9OJ3 - chains A and B; structure by X-ray diffraction, 1.43 A resolution.

== Chain A ==
Name: Fibronectin binding protein
Organism: Streptococcus pyogenes
Reference sequence: Q8G9G1 (Q8G9G1_STRPY); residues 23-102 here correspond to UniProt positions 462-541 (UniProt number = residue number + 439)
Amino-acid sequence (80 residues; numbered 23 to 102; the number before each row is that of its first residue):
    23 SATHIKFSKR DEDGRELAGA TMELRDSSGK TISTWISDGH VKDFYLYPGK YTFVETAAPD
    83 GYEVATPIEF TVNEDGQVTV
Sequence notes: conflict Glu-34 (Ile473 in Q8G9G1), Arg-37 (Lys476 in Q8G9G1), His-62 (Gln501 in Q8G9G1), Tyr-69 (Met508 in Q8G9G1), Pro-89 (Ala528 in Q8G9G1), Glu-91 (Thr530 in Q8G9G1), Asp-97 (Gln536 in Q8G9G1)

== Chain B ==
Name: Arg-gly-val-pro-his-ile-val-met-val-asp-ala-tyr-lys-arg-tyr
Amino-acid sequence (15 residues; numbered 108 to 122; the number before each row is that of its first residue):
   108 RGVPHIVMVD AYKRY
Residues lining bound ligands: 6-tungstotellurate(VI) (TEW): Arg-108, Gly-109, Val-110, His-112

== How chain A and chain B interact ==
Contacting residue pairs - 54 pairs, chain A then chain B:
  His-26(A) / Val-110(B)
  His-26(A) / Pro-111(B)
  Ile-27(A) / Val-110(B)  hydrophobic
  Ile-27(A) / Pro-111(B)
  Lys-28(A) / Val-110(B)
  Lys-28(A) / Pro-111(B)  hydrogen bond (backbone-backbone)
  Lys-28(A) / His-112(B)
  Lys-28(A) / Ile-113(B)  hydrogen bond (backbone-backbone)
  Phe-29(A) / Ile-113(B)
  Phe-29(A) / Met-115(B)  hydrophobic
  Ser-30(A) / Ile-113(B)  hydrogen bond (backbone-backbone)
  Ser-30(A) / Val-114(B)
  Ser-30(A) / Met-115(B)  hydrogen bond (backbone-backbone)
  Lys-31(A) / Met-115(B)
  Lys-31(A) / Val-116(B)
  Lys-31(A) / Asp-117(B)  salt bridge
  Arg-32(A) / Val-114(B)
  Arg-32(A) / Met-115(B)  hydrogen bond (backbone-backbone)
  Arg-32(A) / Val-116(B)
  Arg-32(A) / Asp-117(B)  hydrogen bond (backbone-backbone)
  Asp-33(A) / Val-116(B)
  Asp-33(A) / Asp-117(B)
  Asp-33(A) / Tyr-119(B)
  Glu-34(A) / Asp-117(B)
  Glu-34(A) / Ala-118(B)
  Glu-34(A) / Tyr-119(B)  hydrogen bond (side chain-backbone)
  Asp-35(A) / Tyr-119(B)  hydrogen bond
  Arg-37(A) / Tyr-119(B)  hydrogen bond
  Leu-39(A) / Asp-117(B)
  Met-44(A) / Met-115(B)  hydrophobic
  Phe-75(A) / Ile-113(B)  hydrophobic
  Phe-75(A) / Met-115(B)
  Glu-77(A) / Asp-117(B)
  Ala-80(A) / Asp-117(B)
  Pro-81(A) / Asp-117(B)
  Gly-83(A) / Tyr-119(B)
  Gly-83(A) / Lys-120(B)  hydrogen bond (backbone-backbone)
  Gly-83(A) / Tyr-122(B)
  Tyr-84(A) / Asp-117(B)
  Tyr-84(A) / Ala-118(B)
  Tyr-84(A) / Tyr-119(B)  hydrophobic
  Tyr-84(A) / Lys-120(B)
  Glu-85(A) / Asp-117(B)
  Glu-85(A) / Ala-118(B)  hydrogen bond (backbone-backbone)
  Glu-85(A) / Tyr-119(B)
  Glu-85(A) / Lys-120(B)
  Ala-87(A) / Met-115(B)  hydrophobic
  Ala-87(A) / Val-116(B)
  Thr-88(A) / Met-115(B)
  Ile-90(A) / Ile-113(B)  hydrophobic
  Ile-90(A) / Val-114(B)
  Ile-90(A) / Met-115(B)  hydrophobic
  Phe-92(A) / Ile-113(B)  hydrophobic
  Val-100(A) / Pro-111(B)  hydrophobic
Other interface residues (no listed pair), chain A (27 interface residues in all): Ala-42, Pro-89
Interface features reported in the paper:
  - residue pairs: Lys-31(A)/Asp-117(B) (covalent link), Tyr-119(B)/Tyr-84(A)
  - interface residues, chain A: His-26(A), Lys-28(A), Ala-42(A), Met-44(A), Tyr-84(A)
  - interface residues, chain B: Met-115(B)

== Summary ==
The interface between chain A and chain B involves 27 residues on one side and 12 on the other; the contacts
include 11 hydrogen bonds and 1 salt bridge. Polar contacts include Lys-31(A)/Asp-117(B), Glu-34(A)/Tyr-119(B)
and Asp-35(A)/Tyr-119(B). The authors report contacts between Lys-31(A) and Asp-117(B) and Tyr-119(B) and
Tyr-84(A). From the paper: interface residues His-26(A), Lys-28(A) and Met-115(B) among others.
Here chain A is Fibronectin binding protein (Streptococcus pyogenes) and chain B is
Arg-gly-val-pro-his-ile-val-met-val-asp-ala-tyr-lys-arg-tyr. Entry 9OJ3 (Crystal structure of the
SpyTag003-SpyCatcher003 complex) was determined by X-ray diffraction.
